PDB entry 6MF6 | X-ray diffraction, 3.40 A resolution | chains A and C

== Chain A ==
Protein: Cell cycle serine/threonine-protein kinase CDC5/MSD2
Organism: Saccharomyces cerevisiae
Notes: EC 2.7.11.21
UniProtKB: P32562 (CDC5_YEAST); residue numbers follow UniProt; this construct covers 418-705
Amino-acid sequence (290 residues; numbered 416 to 705; the number before each row is that of its first residue):
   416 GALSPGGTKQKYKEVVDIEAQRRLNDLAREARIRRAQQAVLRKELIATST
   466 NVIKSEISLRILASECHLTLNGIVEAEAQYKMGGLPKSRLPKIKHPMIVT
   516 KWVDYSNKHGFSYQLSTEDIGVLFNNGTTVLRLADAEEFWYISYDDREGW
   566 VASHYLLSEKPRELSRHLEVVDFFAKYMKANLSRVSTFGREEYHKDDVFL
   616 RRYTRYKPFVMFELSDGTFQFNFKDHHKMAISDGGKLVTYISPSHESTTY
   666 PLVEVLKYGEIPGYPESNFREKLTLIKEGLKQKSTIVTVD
Disordered / not traced: 416-450, 598-608
Sequence notes: expression tag (416-417)
Curated features (UniProtKB/Swiss-Prot):
  - binding site (Zn(2+)): E553, H569, H609, D612
  - modified residue: S419 (Phosphoserine)
From the paper describing this entry:
  - mutagenesis - A567W: abolished binding to DDK kinase regulatory subunit DBF4 (chain C)
  - mutagenesis - A567W: unchanged stability
  - mutagenesis - S630A: unchanged growth
  - mutagenesis - S630Q: decreased growth in response to high temperatures

== Chain C ==
Protein: DDK kinase regulatory subunit DBF4
Organism: Saccharomyces cerevisiae
UniProtKB: P32325 (DBF4_YEAST); residue numbers follow UniProt; this construct covers 76-96
Amino-acid sequence (21 residues; numbered 76 to 96; the number before each row is that of its first residue):
    76 RARIERARSIEGAVQVSKGTG
Disordered / not traced: 76-82, 91-96
Curated features (UniProtKB/Swiss-Prot):
  - motif: R83 to A88 (POLO box domain (PBD)-binding)
  - modified residue: S84 (Phosphoserine)
From the paper describing this entry:
  - mutagenesis - E86K: increased binding to Cell cycle serine/threonine-protein kinase CDC5/MSD2 (chain A) (citing earlier work)

== Chain A / chain C interface ==
Residue-residue contacts (19; chain A residue first):
  W555(A) with R83(C); I85(C)
  W565(A) with A88(C), hydrophobic; V89(C), hydrogen bond (backbone-backbone)
  V566(A) with V89(C); Q90(C)
  A567(A) with V89(C), hydrogen bond (backbone-backbone); Q90(C)
  H569(A) with R83(C)
  D611(A) with S84(C); E86(C)
  D612(A) with S84(C); I85(C); E86(C), hydrogen bond (backbone-backbone)
  F614(A) with G87(C); A88(C), hydrophobic
  R616(A) with G87(C), hydrogen bond (side chain-backbone)
  S630(A) with E86(C), hydrogen bond (side chain-backbone); G87(C)
Other interface residues (no listed pair), chain A (12 interface residues in all): E553, V613
The authors on this interface:
  - specific contacts: W555(A)-I85(C) (hydrophobic contact)

== In short ==
12 residues of chain A face 8 of chain C across their interface; the contacts include 5 hydrogen bonds. Polar
pairs include R616(A)-G87(C), S630(A)-E86(C) and W565(A)-V89(C). The authors report a hydrophobic contact
between W555(A) and I85(C). From the paper: A567W of chain A abolishes binding to DDK kinase regulatory
subunit DBF4 (chain C); S630Q of chain A reduces growth in response to high temperatures; 4 substitutions were
tested in all.
Here chain A is Cell cycle serine/threonine-protein kinase CDC5/MSD2 and chain C is DDK kinase regulatory
subunit DBF4, both from Saccharomyces cerevisiae. Entry 6MF6 (Crystal structure of budding yeast Cdc5 polo-box
domain in complex with the Dbf4 polo-interacting region) was determined by X-ray diffraction, deposited
together with 6MF4 and 6MF5.
